Entry 6XZO (X-ray diffraction, 1.44 A resolution); this record covers chain A.

== Chain A ==
Name: Carbonic anhydrase 1
Source organism: Homo sapiens
Notes: EC 4.2.1.1
UniProt: P00915 (CAH1_HUMAN); residues 0-260 here correspond to UniProt positions 1-261 (UniProt number = residue number + 1)
Chain sequence (261 residues; numbered 0 to 260; the number before each row is that of its first residue; numbering starts at 0):
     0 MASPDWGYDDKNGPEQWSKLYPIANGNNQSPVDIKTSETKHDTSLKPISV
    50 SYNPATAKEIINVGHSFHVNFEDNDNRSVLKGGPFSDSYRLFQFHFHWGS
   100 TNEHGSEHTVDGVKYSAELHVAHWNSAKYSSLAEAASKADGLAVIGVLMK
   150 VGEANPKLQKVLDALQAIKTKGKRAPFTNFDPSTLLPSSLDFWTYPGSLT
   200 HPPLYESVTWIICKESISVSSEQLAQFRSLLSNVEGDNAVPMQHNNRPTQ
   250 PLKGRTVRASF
Unresolved in the structure: 0-3
Ion coordination: Zn2+: H94, H96, H119 (together with O55)
Residues lining bound ligands: O55 (1-[2-[(4-bromanyl-2-oxidanyl-phenyl)methylamino]ethyl]-3-(4-sulfamoylphenyl)urea): F91, H94, H96, E106, H119, L131, A132, A135, V143, S197, L198, T199, H200, P202, Y204, W209
Swiss-Prot annotation at these positions:
  - active site: H64 (Proton donor/acceptor)
  - binding site (Zn(2+)): H64, H67, H94, H96, H119, H200
  - binding site (substrate): T199, H200
  - modified residue: A1 (N-acetylalanine)
What the authors report for this chain:
  - Zn2+ coordination: H94
  - binding site for O55: T199

== Summary ==
Chain A binds compound O55. H94, H96 and H119 form the Zn2+ site. Curated annotation (UniProt) lists
active-site residue H64, 6 Zn2+-binding residues and substrate-binding residues T199 and H200. The paper
reports a binding site for O55 at T199; Zn2+ coordination by H94.
Chain A is Carbonic anhydrase 1 (Homo sapiens); the structure, Crystal structure of human carbonic anhydrase I
in complex with 4-(3-(2-((4-bromo-2-hydroxybenzyl)amino)ethyl)ureido) benzenesulfonamide, was determined by
X-ray diffraction (same publication as 6XZE, 6XZS, 6XZX, 6XZY and 6Y00).
